PDB entry 8DO6 | electron microscopy, 3.10 A resolution | chains E and B of the 9 polymer chains in the assembly

Chain E:
Name: CRISPR system Cms endoribonuclease Csm3
Source organism: Staphylococcus epidermidis RP62A
UniProtKB: Q5HK91 (Q5HK91_STAEQ); residues 1-214 here = UniProt positions 1-214
Amino-acid sequence (214 residues; each row starts with the number of its first residue):
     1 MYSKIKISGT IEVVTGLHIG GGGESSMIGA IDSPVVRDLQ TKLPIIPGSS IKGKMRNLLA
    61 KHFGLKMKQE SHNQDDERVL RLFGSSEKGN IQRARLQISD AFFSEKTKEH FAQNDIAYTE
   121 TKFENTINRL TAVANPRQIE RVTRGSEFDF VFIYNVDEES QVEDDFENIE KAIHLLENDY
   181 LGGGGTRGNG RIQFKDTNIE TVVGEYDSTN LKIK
Unresolved in the structure: 1, 66-73
From the paper describing this entry:
  - catalytic residues: Asp-32 (citing earlier work)
  - binding site for crRNA: Ser-49, Lys-52, Lys-54, Arg-56, Asn-57, Ser-86, Asn-125, Ile-127

Chain B:
Name: CRISPR system Cms protein Csm4
Source organism: Staphylococcus epidermidis RP62A
UniProtKB: Q5HK92 (Q5HK92_STAEQ); numbering as in UniProt (aligned over 1-304)
Amino-acid sequence (304 residues; numbered 1 to 304; the number before each row is that of its first residue):
     1 MTLATKVFKL SFKTPVHFGK KRLSDGEMTI TADTLFSALF IETLQLGKDT DWLLNDLIIS
    61 DTFPYENELY YLPKPLIKID SKEEDNHKAF KKLKYVPVHH YNQYLNGELS AEDATDLNDI
   121 FNIGYFSLQT KVSLIAQETD SSADSEPYSV GTFTFEPEAG LYFIAKGSEE TLDHLNNIMT
   181 ALQYSGLGGK RNAGYGQFEY EIINNQQLSK LLNQNGKHSI LLSTAMAKKE EIESALKEAR
   241 YILTKRSGFV QSTNYSEMLV KKSDFYSFSS GSVFKNIFNG DIFNVGHNGK HPVYRYAKPL
   301 WLEV
Unresolved in the structure: 1-4, 78-90, 304
From the paper describing this entry:
  - binding site for crRNA: His-17, Leu-23, Phe-40, Val-132, Leu-134, Tyr-148, Phe-249, His-291
  - contacts within the chain: Arg-191/Gln-251 (hydrogen bond)

Chain E / chain B interface:
Pairs across the interface (53; chain E residue first):
  Tyr-2(E) / Glu-42(B)
  Tyr-2(E) / Gln-45(B)  hydrogen bond
  Tyr-2(E) / Leu-46(B)  hydrophobic
  Lys-4(E) / Glu-42(B)  salt bridge
  Lys-4(E) / Gln-45(B)
  Lys-4(E) / Ala-181(B)  hydrogen bond (side chain-backbone)
  Lys-4(E) / Tyr-184(B)
  Lys-4(E) / Ser-185(B)
  Gly-21(E) / Thr-130(B)  hydrogen bond (backbone-side chain)
  Asp-38(E) / Tyr-125(B)  hydrogen bond
  Asp-38(E) / Thr-154(B)
  Leu-39(E) / Tyr-125(B)  hydrophobic
  Leu-39(E) / Phe-126(B)
  Leu-39(E) / Ser-127(B)
  Gln-40(E) / Tyr-125(B)
  Thr-41(E) / Tyr-125(B)  hydrogen bond
  Ser-49(E) / Lys-131(B)  hydrogen bond
  Ser-49(E) / Ala-193(B)
  Lys-52(E) / Asn-192(B)
  Asn-57(E) / Glu-138(B)
  Ala-60(E) / Glu-138(B)
  Ser-86(E) / Leu-259(B)
  Lys-88(E) / Glu-257(B)  salt bridge
  Lys-88(E) / Met-258(B)
  Gly-89(E) / Glu-257(B)
  Ile-91(E) / Ser-252(B)
  Ile-91(E) / Thr-253(B)
  Ile-91(E) / Glu-257(B)
  Ile-91(E) / Leu-259(B)  hydrophobic
  Arg-93(E) / Gln-45(B)
  Arg-93(E) / Thr-253(B)
  Ala-94(E) / Asn-192(B)
  Leu-96(E) / Asn-192(B)
  Gln-97(E) / Tyr-184(B)
  Gln-97(E) / Ser-185(B)  hydrogen bond (side chain-backbone)
  Gln-97(E) / Arg-191(B)
  Gln-97(E) / Asn-192(B)
  Gln-97(E) / Gln-197(B)
  Ile-98(E) / Asn-192(B)
  Ile-98(E) / Ala-193(B)
  Ile-98(E) / Gly-194(B)  hydrogen bond (backbone-backbone)
  Ser-99(E) / Gly-194(B)
  Ser-99(E) / Gln-197(B)
  Asp-100(E) / Thr-14(B)
  Asp-100(E) / Gly-194(B)
  Phe-102(E) / Lys-13(B)
  Val-151(E) / Gln-197(B)
  Ile-153(E) / Tyr-184(B)
  Ile-153(E) / Gln-197(B)
  Val-202(E) / Tyr-184(B)  hydrophobic
  Val-203(E) / Thr-180(B)
  Val-203(E) / Ala-181(B)  hydrophobic
  Val-203(E) / Tyr-184(B)  hydrophobic
Interface residues without a listed pair, chain E (31 interface residues in all): Gly-48, Asp-75, Gln-92, Asn-155
Interface residues without a listed pair, chain B (29 interface residues in all): Pro-15, Tyr-195, Ser-256

In short:
The interface between chain E and chain B involves 31 residues on one side and 29 on the other; the contacts
include 8 hydrogen bonds and 2 salt bridges. Polar contacts include Lys-4(E)/Glu-42(B), Lys-88(E)/Glu-257(B)
and Tyr-2(E)/Gln-45(B). From the paper: the catalytic residue Asp-32(E); a binding site for crRNA at
Ser-49(E), Lys-52(E) and His-17(B) among others.
Chain E is CRISPR system Cms endoribonuclease Csm3 and chain B is CRISPR system Cms protein Csm4, both from
Staphylococcus epidermidis RP62A; the structure, The structure of S. epidermidis Cas10-Csm bound to target
RNA, was determined by electron microscopy.
